5UWQ - chains C and D of the 4 polymer chains in the assembly; structure by X-ray diffraction, 2.28 A resolution.

# Chain C
Protein: Exportin-1
Organism: Saccharomyces cerevisiae
UniProt: P30822 (XPO1_YEAST); residue numbers follow UniProt; this construct covers 1-376, 414-1058
Amino-acid sequence (1024 residues; each row starts with the number of its first residue; note: 37 numbers in that range are skipped by the numbering (no residue carries them; nothing is unmodelled there); numbers below 1 keep their minus sign (Gly-2 is residue -2)):
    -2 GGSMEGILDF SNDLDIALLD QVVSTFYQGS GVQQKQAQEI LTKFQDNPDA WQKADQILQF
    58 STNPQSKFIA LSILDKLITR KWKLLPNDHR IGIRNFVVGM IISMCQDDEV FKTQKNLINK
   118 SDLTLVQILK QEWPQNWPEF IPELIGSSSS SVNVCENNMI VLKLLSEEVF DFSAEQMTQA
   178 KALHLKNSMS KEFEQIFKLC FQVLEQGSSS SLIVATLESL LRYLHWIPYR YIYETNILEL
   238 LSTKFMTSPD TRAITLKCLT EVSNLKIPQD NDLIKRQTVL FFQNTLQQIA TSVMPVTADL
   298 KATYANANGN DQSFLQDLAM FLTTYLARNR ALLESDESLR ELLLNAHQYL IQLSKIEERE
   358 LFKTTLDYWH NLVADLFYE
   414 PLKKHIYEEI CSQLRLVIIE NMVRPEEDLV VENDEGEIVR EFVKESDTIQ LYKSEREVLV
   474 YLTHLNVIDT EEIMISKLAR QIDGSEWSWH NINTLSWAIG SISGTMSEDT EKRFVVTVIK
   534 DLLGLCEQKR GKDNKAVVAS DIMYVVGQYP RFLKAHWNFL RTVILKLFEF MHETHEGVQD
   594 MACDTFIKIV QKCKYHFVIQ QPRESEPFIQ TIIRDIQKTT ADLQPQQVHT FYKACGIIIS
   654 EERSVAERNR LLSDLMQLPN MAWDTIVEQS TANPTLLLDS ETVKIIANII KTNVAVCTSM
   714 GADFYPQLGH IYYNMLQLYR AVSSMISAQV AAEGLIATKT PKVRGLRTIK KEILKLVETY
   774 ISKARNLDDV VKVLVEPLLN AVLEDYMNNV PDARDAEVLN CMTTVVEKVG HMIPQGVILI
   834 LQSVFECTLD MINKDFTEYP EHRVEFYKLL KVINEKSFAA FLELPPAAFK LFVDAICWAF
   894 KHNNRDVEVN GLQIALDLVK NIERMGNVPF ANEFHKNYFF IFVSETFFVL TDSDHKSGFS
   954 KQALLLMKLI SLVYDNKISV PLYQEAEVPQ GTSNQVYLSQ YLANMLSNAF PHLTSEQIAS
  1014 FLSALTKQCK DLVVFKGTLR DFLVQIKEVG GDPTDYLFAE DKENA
Not modelled in the structure: -2 to -1, 442-456, 1054-1058
Differences from the reference sequence: expression tag (-2 to 0); conflict Asp441 (Val in P30822), Gly537 (Asp in P30822), Cys539 (Thr in P30822), Glu540 (Val in P30822), Gln541 (Lys in P30822), Cys1022 (Tyr in P30822)

# Chain D
Protein: Cell division cycle 7-related protein kinase
Organism: Homo sapiens
Amino-acid sequence (22 residues; each row starts with the number of its first residue):
   451 GGSYQDLRKL CERLRGMDSS TP
Not modelled in the structure: 451-455, 469-472

# How chain C and chain D interact
Residue-residue contacts (22):
  Ile532(C) with Leu460(D), hydrophobic
  Lys533(C) with Arg463(D), hydrogen bond (backbone-side chain)
  Leu536(C) with Leu460(D), hydrophobic; Leu464(D); Met467(D), hydrophobic
  Gly537(C) with Arg463(D)
  Cys539(C) with Met467(D), hydrophobic
  Ala552(C) with Met467(D), hydrophobic
  Phe565(C) with Leu457(D), hydrophobic
  His569(C) with Leu457(D)
  Asn571(C) with Asp456(D); Cys461(D)
  Phe572(C) with Leu460(D), hydrophobic; Cys461(D), hydrophobic; Leu464(D), hydrophobic
  Thr575(C) with Cys461(D); Arg465(D)
  Val576(C) with Leu464(D), hydrophobic
  Lys579(C) with Leu464(D); Arg465(D), hydrogen bond (side chain-backbone); Gly466(D); Met467(D), hydrogen bond (side chain-backbone)
Other interface residues (no listed pair), chain C (18 interface residues in all): Val529, Lys548, Ile555, Phe583, Glu586
Other interface residues (no listed pair), chain D (10 interface residues in all): Asp468
From the paper, about this interface:
  - interface residues, chain C: Lys579(C)

# In short
18 residues of chain C and 10 residues of chain D are in contact, with 3 hydrogen bonds. Polar pairs include
Lys533(C)-Arg463(D), Lys579(C)-Arg465(D) and Lys579(C)-Met467(D). The paper reports the interface residue
Lys579(C).
Here chain C is Exportin-1 (Saccharomyces cerevisiae) and chain D is Cell division cycle 7-related protein
kinase (Homo sapiens). Entry 5UWQ (Crystal Structure of CDC7 NES Peptide in complex with CRM1-Ran-RanBP1) was
determined by X-ray diffraction (same publication as 5UWH, 5UWI, 5UWJ, 5UWO, 5UWP, 5UWR and 4 further
entries).
